8AAG - chains J and A of the 11 polymer chains in the assembly; structure by electron microscopy, 10.00 A resolution (very low resolution: no residue pairs are listed; an interface is given only as per-side residue counts).

# Chain J
Molecule: DNA/RNA
From: synthetic construct
Sequence (197 nucleotides; row label = number of the first residue in the row; numbers below 1 keep their minus sign (A-98 is residue -98)):
   -98 ACTACGTAAT ATTGGCCAGC TAGGATATCA CAATCCCGGT GCCGAGGCCG CTCAATTGGT
   -38 CGTAGACAGC TCTAGCACCG CTTAAACGCA CGTACGGATT CCGTACGTGC GTTTAAGCGG
    22 TGCTAGAGCT GTCTACGACC AATTGAGCGG CCTCGGCACC GGGATTGTGA TATCCTAGCT
    82 GGCCAATATT ACGTAGT
Disordered / not traced: -98 to -93, 93-98

# Chain A
Molecule: Histone H3.2
From: Homo sapiens
Chain sequence (136 residues; numbered 0 to 135; the number before each row is that of its first residue; numbering starts at 0):
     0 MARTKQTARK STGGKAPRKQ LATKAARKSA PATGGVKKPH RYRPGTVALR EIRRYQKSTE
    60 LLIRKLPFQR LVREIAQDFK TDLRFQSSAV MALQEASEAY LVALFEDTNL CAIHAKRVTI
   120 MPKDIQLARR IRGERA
Disordered / not traced: 0-37

# How chain J and chain A interact
At this resolution (10 A) residue pairs are not listed: 9 residues of chain J and 18 of chain A lie at the interface.

# In short
9 residues of chain J face 18 of chain A across their interface.
Chain J is DNA/RNA (synthetic construct) and chain A is Histone H3.2 (Homo sapiens); the structure, H1-bound
palindromic nucleosome, state 1, was determined by electron microscopy.
